3G3C - chains B and I of the 4 polymer chains in the assembly; structure by X-ray diffraction, 3.04 A resolution.

== Chain B ==
Molecule: Exodeoxyribonuclease
Source organism: Methanothermobacter thermautotrophicus
Notes: EC 3.1.11.2
UniProt: O26314 (O26314_METTH); numbering as in UniProt (aligned over 1-257)
Amino-acid sequence (265 residues; row label = number of the first residue in the row):
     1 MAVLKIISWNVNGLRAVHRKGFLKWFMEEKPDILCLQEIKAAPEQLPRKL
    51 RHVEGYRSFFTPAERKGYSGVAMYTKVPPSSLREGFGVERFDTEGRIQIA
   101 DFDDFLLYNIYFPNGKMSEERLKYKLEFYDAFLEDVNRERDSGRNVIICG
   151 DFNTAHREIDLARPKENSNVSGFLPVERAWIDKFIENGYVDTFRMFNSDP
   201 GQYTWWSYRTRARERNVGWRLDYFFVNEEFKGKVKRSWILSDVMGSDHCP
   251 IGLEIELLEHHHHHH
Unresolved in the structure: 1, 259-265
Construct notes: engineered mutation Ala2 (Thr in O26314); expression tag (258-265)
Metal / ion sites: Mg2+: Glu38 (together with phosphate ion) (shared with 1 residue of chain H)

== Chain I ==
Molecule: 9-nt DNA strand
Sequence (9 nucleotides; numbered 1 to 9; the number before each row is that of its first residue):
     1 CGTAXTACG
Unresolved in the structure: 1-2
Modified positions: UPS (2'-deoxy-5'-O-thiophosphonouridine) at position 5
Metal / ion sites: Mg2+: DG9 (together with phosphate ion) (shared with 1 residue of chain A)

== Chain B / chain I interface ==
Pairs across the interface (18; chain B residue first):
  Asn12(B) - UPS_5(I)  sugar contact
  Gly13(B) - UPS_5(I)  phosphate contact
  Gly13(B) - DT6(I)  phosphate contact
  Arg15(B) - DT6(I)  hydrogen bond to the phosphate
  Arg15(B) - DA7(I)  salt bridge to the phosphate
  Ala16(B) - UPS_5(I)  phosphate contact
  Ala16(B) - DT6(I)  hydrogen bond to the phosphate
  Arg19(B) - DT6(I)  salt bridge to the phosphate
  Lys20(B) - UPS_5(I)  base contact
  Lys40(B) - DT6(I)  sugar contact
  Gln45(B) - DA7(I)  hydrogen bond to the phosphate
  Lys66(B) - DA7(I)  phosphate contact
  Lys66(B) - DC8(I)  salt bridge to the phosphate
  Gly67(B) - DT6(I)  phosphate contact
  Gly67(B) - DA7(I)  phosphate contact
  Tyr208(B) - DT3(I)  sugar contact
  Tyr208(B) - DA4(I)  sugar contact
  Arg209(B) - DT3(I)  phosphate contact
Interface residues without a listed pair, chain B (14 interface residues in all): Leu14, Ile39

== In short ==
Chain B and chain I form an interface of 14 and 6 residues respectively, with 3 hydrogen bonds and 3 salt
bridges. Polar pairs include Arg15(B)-DT6(I), Ala16(B)-DT6(I) and Gln45(B)-DA7(I).
Chain B is Exodeoxyribonuclease (Methanothermobacter thermautotrophicus) and chain I is a 9-nt DNA strand; the
structure, Mth0212 (WT) in complex with a 6bp dsDNA containing a single one nucleotide long 3'-overhang, was
determined by X-ray diffraction, deposited together with 3G00, 3G0R, 3G2D, 3G38 and 3G4T.
